6HJX - chains D and I of the 10 polymer chains in the assembly; structure by X-ray diffraction, 2.50 A resolution.

Chain D:
Name: Cys-loop ligand-gated ion channel
Source organism: Dickeya chrysanthemi
UniProtKB: P0C7B7 (ELIC_DICCH); the construct has insertions or renumbered stretches relative to UniProt, so the offset changes along the chain: 9-163 = UniProt 9-163; 165-318 = UniProt 164-317
Chain sequence (310 residues; each row starts with the number of its first residue):
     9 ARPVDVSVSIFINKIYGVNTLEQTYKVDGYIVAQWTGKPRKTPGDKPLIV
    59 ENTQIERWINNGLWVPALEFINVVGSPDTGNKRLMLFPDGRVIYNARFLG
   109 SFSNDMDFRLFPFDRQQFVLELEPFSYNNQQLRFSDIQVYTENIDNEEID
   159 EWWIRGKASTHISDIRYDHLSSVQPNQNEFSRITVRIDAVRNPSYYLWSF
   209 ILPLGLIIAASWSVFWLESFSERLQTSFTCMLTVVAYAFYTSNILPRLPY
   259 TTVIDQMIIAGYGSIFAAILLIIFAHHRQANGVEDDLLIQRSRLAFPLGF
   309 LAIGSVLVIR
Disordered / not traced: 180-182, 288-292
Sequence notes: insertion (164); engineered mutation Cys238 (Leu237 in P0C7B7), Ser300 (Cys299 in P0C7B7), Ser313 (Cys312 in P0C7B7); conflict Asn289 (Met288 in P0C7B7)
Reported in the primary citation:
  - conformationally variable residues (helix shift): Val316 (from molecular simulation)

Chain I:
Name: nanobody 72
Source organism: Lama glama
Notes: antibody fragment or engineered binder
Chain sequence (124 residues; each row starts with the number of its first residue):
     1 QVQLQESGGGLVQAGGSLRLSCAASGRIFSTNVMGWFRQAPGKEREFVAT
    51 VGRIGGSTVYADFVKGRFTLSRDNAKNMVYLQMNSLKPEDTAVYYCGARI
   101 GGSDRLAPENYGYWGQGTQVTVSS
Disordered / not traced: 1-2, 124
Cystine bridges: Cys22-Cys96

How chain D and chain I interact:
Contacting residue pairs - 34 pairs, chain D then chain I:
  Asn112(D) - Ser103(I)  hydrogen bond
  Asp113(D) - Arg53(I)  salt bridge
  Asp113(D) - Gly102(I)
  Asp113(D) - Ser103(I)
  Gln125(D) - Gly102(I)
  Gln125(D) - Ser103(I)  hydrogen bond (side chain-backbone)
  Gln125(D) - Asp104(I)
  Gln125(D) - Asn110(I)  hydrogen bond
  Val127(D) - Ser103(I)
  His169(D) - Asp104(I)  salt bridge
  Ile170(D) - Asp62(I)
  Ser171(D) - Val59(I)
  Ser171(D) - Tyr60(I)
  Ser171(D) - Leu106(I)
  Asp172(D) - Thr58(I)
  Asp172(D) - Val59(I)
  Asp172(D) - Tyr60(I)  hydrogen bond (backbone-backbone)
  Ile173(D) - Thr58(I)
  Ile173(D) - Val59(I)  hydrophobic
  Arg174(D) - Gly56(I)
  Arg174(D) - Ser57(I)
  Arg174(D) - Thr58(I)  hydrogen bond (backbone-backbone)
  Arg174(D) - Tyr60(I)  hydrogen bond
  Arg174(D) - Gly66(I)
  Arg174(D) - Phe68(I)  hydrogen bond (side chain-backbone)
  Arg174(D) - Thr69(I)  hydrogen bond
  Tyr175(D) - Gly56(I)
  Tyr175(D) - Ser57(I)
  Asp176(D) - Gly56(I)  hydrogen bond (backbone-backbone)
  His177(D) - Gly55(I)
  His177(D) - Gly56(I)
  Glu187(D) - Gly66(I)
  Arg194(D) - Asp104(I)  salt bridge
  Arg194(D) - Glu109(I)  salt bridge
Also at the interface, not in a pair above, chain D (16 interface residues in all): Thr192
Also at the interface, not in a pair above, chain I (21 interface residues in all): Ile54, Ala61, Val64, Ala107

Overview:
Chain D and chain I form an interface of 16 and 21 residues respectively; the contacts include 9 hydrogen
bonds and 4 salt bridges. Polar contacts include Asp113(D)-Arg53(I), His169(D)-Asp104(I) and
Arg194(D)-Asp104(I). The paper reports conformational variability at Val316(D).
Chain D is Cys-loop ligand-gated ion channel (Dickeya chrysanthemi) and chain I is nanobody 72 (Lama glama);
the structure, X-ray structure of a pentameric ligand gated ion channel from Erwinia chrysanthemi (ELIC) 7'C
pore mutant ..., was determined by X-ray diffraction (same publication as 6HJY and 6HK0).
